7TKJ - chains A and O of the 27 polymer chains in the assembly; structure by electron microscopy, 7.50 A resolution (low resolution: residue-level contacts below are approximate; hydrogen-bond / salt-bridge calls are withheld).

Chain A:
Name: ATP synthase subunit alpha
From: Saccharomyces cerevisiae
UniProt: P07251 (ATPA_YEAST); residues 1-510 here correspond to UniProt positions 36-545 (UniProt number = residue number + 35)
Amino-acid sequence (510 residues; row label = number of the first residue in the row):
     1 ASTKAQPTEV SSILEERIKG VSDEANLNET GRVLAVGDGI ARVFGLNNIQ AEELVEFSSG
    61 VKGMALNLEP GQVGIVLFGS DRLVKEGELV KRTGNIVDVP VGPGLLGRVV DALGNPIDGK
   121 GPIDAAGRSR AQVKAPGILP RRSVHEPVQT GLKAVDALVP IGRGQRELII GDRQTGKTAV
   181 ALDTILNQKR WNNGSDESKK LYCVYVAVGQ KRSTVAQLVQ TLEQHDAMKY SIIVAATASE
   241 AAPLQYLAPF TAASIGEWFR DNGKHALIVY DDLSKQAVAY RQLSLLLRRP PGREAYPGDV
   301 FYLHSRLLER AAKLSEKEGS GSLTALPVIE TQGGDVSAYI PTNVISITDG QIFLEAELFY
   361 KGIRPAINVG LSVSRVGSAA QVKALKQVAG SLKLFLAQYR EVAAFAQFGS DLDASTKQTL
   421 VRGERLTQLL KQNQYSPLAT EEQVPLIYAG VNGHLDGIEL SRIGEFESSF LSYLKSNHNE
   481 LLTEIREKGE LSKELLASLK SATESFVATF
Not modelled in the structure: 1-8, 510
UniProt features mapped onto this chain:
  - binding site (ATP): Gly171 to Thr178
  - site: Ser372 (Required for activity)
  - modified residue (Phosphoserine): Ser22, Ser143

Chain O:
Name: ATP synthase subunit 5
From: Saccharomyces cerevisiae
UniProt: P09457 (ATPO_YEAST); residues 1-195 here correspond to UniProt positions 18-212 (UniProt number = residue number + 17)
Amino-acid sequence (195 residues; numbered 1 to 195; the number before each row is that of its first residue):
     1 ASKAAAPPPV RLFGVEGTYA TALYQAAAKN SSIDAAFQSL QKVESTVKKN PKLGHLLLNP
    61 ALSLKDRNSV IDAIVETHKN LDGYVVNLLK VLSENNRLGC FEKIASDFGV LNDAHNGLLK
   121 GTVTSAEPLD PKSFKRIEKA LSASKLVGQG KSLKLENVVK PEIKGGLIVE LGDKTVDLSI
   181 STKIQKLNKV LEDSI
Not modelled in the structure: 1-6, 194-195

Interface between chain A and chain O:
Pairs across the interface - 9 pairs, chain A then chain O:
  Asp23(A) with Asp177(O)
  Glu24(A) with Asp177(O)
  Ala25(A) with Thr175(O); Val176(O); Asp177(O)
  Asn26(A) with Thr175(O)
  Leu27(A) with Asp173(O)
  Asn28(A) with Asp173(O)
  Glu29(A) with Asp173(O)
Interface residues without a listed pair, chain A (8 interface residues in all): Thr30

In short:
The interface between chain A and chain O involves 8 residues on one side and 4 on the other. From UniProt: 8
ATP-binding residues on chain A.
Here chain A is ATP synthase subunit alpha and chain O is ATP synthase subunit 5, both from Saccharomyces
cerevisiae. Entry 7TKJ (Yeast ATP synthase State 2catalytic(d) with 10 mM ATP backbone model) was determined
by electron microscopy together with 7TJS, 7TJT, 7TJU, 7TJV, 7TJW, 7TJX and 30 further entries from the same
study.
